7UIX - chains C and D of the 14 polymer chains in the assembly; structure by electron microscopy, 3.24 A resolution.

Chain C (and D):
Molecule: ATP-dependent Clp protease ATP-binding subunit ClpA
Source organism: Escherichia coli
Notes: chain D of this document is another copy of the same molecule, construct and numbering; everything in this record applies to it too
Reference sequence: A0A836NDF2 (A0A836NDF2_ECOLX); numbering as in UniProt (aligned over 1-758)
Chain sequence (758 residues; numbered 1 to 758; the number before each row is that of its first residue):
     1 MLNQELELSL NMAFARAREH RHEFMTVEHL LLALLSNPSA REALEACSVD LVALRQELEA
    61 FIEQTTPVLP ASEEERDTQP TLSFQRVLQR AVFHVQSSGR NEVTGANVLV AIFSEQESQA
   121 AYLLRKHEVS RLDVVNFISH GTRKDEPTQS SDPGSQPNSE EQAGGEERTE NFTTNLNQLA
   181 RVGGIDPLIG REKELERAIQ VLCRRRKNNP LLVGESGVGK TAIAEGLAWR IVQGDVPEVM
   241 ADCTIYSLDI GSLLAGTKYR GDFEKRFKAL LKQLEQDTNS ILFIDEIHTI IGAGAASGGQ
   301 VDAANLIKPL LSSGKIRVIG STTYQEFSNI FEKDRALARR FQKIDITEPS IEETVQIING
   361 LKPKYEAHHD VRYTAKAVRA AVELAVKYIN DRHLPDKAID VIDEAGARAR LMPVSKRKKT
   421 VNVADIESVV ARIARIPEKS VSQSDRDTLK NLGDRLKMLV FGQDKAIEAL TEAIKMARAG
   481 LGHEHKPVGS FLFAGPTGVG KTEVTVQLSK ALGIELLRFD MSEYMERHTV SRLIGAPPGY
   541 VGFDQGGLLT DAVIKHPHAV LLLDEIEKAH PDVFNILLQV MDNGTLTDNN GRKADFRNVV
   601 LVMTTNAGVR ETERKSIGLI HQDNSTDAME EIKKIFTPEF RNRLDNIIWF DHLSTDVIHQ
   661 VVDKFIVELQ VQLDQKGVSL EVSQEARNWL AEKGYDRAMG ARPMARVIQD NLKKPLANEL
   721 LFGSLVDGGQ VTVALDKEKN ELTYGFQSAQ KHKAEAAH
Unresolved in the structure: 1-169, 750-758 (chain D: 1-168, 750-758)
Construct notes: conflict T169 (Met in A0A836NDF2)
Bound ions: Mg2+ site 1: T221 (together with ATP-gamma-S); Mg2+ site 2: T502 (together with ATP-gamma-S)
Residues lining bound ligands:
  - ATP-gamma-S (AGS; phosphothiophosphoric acid-adenylate ester), molecule 1: D186, P187, L188, I189, R191, S216, G217, V218, G219, K220, T221, A222, E286, T323, I357, L361, Y365, P395, I399
  - ATP-gamma-S (AGS), molecule 2: L459, V460, F461, P496, T497, G498, V499, G500, K501, T502, E503, D564, E565, N606, L653, V661, K664, F665, A701, R702
  - ATP-gamma-S (AGS), molecule 3: D582, E639, R643

How chain C and chain D interact:
Pairs across the interface (164; chain C residue first):
  D186(C) with R205(D), salt bridge; R206(D), salt bridge
  S216(C) with R335(D); R339(D)
  G217(C) with R339(D)
  G251(C) with K268(D); L306(D)
  L254(C) with G261(D); E264(D)
  A255(C) with G261(D); K265(D)
  G256(C) with G261(D), hydrogen bond (backbone-backbone)
  T257(C) with R260(D), hydrogen bond (backbone-side chain)
  K258(C) with Y259(D); R260(D), hydrogen bond (backbone-backbone)
  Y259(C) with R260(D), hydrogen bond (backbone-side chain)
  F263(C) with R260(D)
  D285(C) with P309(D)
  H288(C) with Q300(D); N305(D)
  T289(C) with Q300(D); V301(D); N305(D)
  I291(C) with G298(D); G299(D); Q300(D)
  G292(C) with G299(D)
  G294(C) with R260(D), hydrogen bond (backbone-side chain)
  A295(C) with S297(D)
  A296(C) with S297(D)
  Q325(C) with K333(D)
  E326(C) with K308(D), salt bridge
  I330(C) with Q300(D)
  K364(C) with R205(D)
  Y365(C) with R205(D), hydrogen bond; R206(D)
  H368(C) with C203(D)
  H369(C) with C203(D)
  D391(C) with E332(D); R335(D), salt bridge
  R392(C) with A338(D); R339(D), hydrogen bond (side chain-backbone); F341(D); Q342(D)
  D396(C) with K207(D), salt bridge; R339(D), salt bridge
  D400(C) with R204(D), salt bridge; K207(D), salt bridge; Q342(D), hydrogen bond
  D403(C) with R204(D), salt bridge; R205(D), hydrogen bond (side chain-backbone); R206(D), hydrogen bond (side chain-backbone)
  E404(C) with R197(D), salt bridge; V201(D)
  A407(C) with Q200(D)
  R408(C) with Q200(D)
  R410(C) with C203(D); V239(D)
  L411(C) with I199(D), hydrophobic; P237(D), hydrophobic; V239(D), hydrophobic
  R432(C) with K193(D), hydrogen bond (side chain-backbone); R197(D)
  I433(C) with R197(D)
  R435(C) with Y324(D); D345(D), salt bridge
  T497(C) with E639(D); N642(D), hydrogen bond
  G498(C) with N642(D)
  E515(C) with E348(D)
  R518(C) with N583(D)
  D520(C) with Q579(D); N583(D); T585(D)
  S522(C) with N575(D), hydrogen bond (side chain-backbone); I576(D), hydrogen bond (side chain-backbone); Q579(D)
  E523(C) with I534(D); I576(D); Q579(D); L586(D); T587(D), hydrogen bond (side chain-backbone)
  M525(C) with R527(D), hydrogen bond (backbone-side chain); V530(D), hydrophobic; D572(D); I576(D), hydrophobic
  E526(C) with H528(D); S531(D), hydrogen bond
  H528(C) with P537(D); Y540(D)
  T529(C) with P537(D)
  S531(C) with P538(D); Y540(D)
  R532(C) with I534(D); P538(D); T587(D); D588(D); N589(D)
  A536(C) with P538(D); G539(D)
  Y540(C) with G539(D)
  V541(C) with G539(D); Y540(D); D544(D)
  G542(C) with P538(D); G539(D)
  F543(C) with K333(D)
  D544(C) with Q325(D); N329(D), hydrogen bond (backbone-side chain)
  Q545(C) with P538(D); F543(D); N589(D), hydrogen bond (side chain-backbone); N590(D)
  K555(C) with E215(D), salt bridge; Y324(D)
  E565(C) with E639(D); R643(D), salt bridge
  E567(C) with E639(D)
  K568(C) with N575(D); E639(D), salt bridge
  R592(C) with S328(D), hydrogen bond (side chain-backbone); N329(D); E332(D)
  N606(C) with E639(D)
  V609(C) with P638(D)
  R610(C) with K634(D); I635(D); T637(D); P638(D)
  E613(C) with P638(D)
  L669(C) with L481(D), hydrophobic
  Q672(C) with G480(D); L481(D); G482(D), hydrogen bond (side chain-backbone)
  Q675(C) with K439(D), hydrogen bond
  K676(C) with K439(D), hydrogen bond (side chain-backbone); A479(D), hydrogen bond (side chain-backbone)
  M699(C) with N642(D), hydrogen bond (backbone-side chain)
  R702(C) with D582(D), salt bridge; N642(D); R643(D)
  P703(C) with N642(D)
  R706(C) with N642(D), hydrogen bond (side chain-backbone); L644(D), hydrogen bond (side chain-backbone); D645(D)
  Q709(C) with M476(D); H483(D), hydrogen bond; D645(D), hydrogen bond
  K713(C) with M476(D); L481(D); G482(D)
  K714(C) with E468(D), salt bridge; E472(D)
  A717(C) with M476(D), hydrophobic
  N718(C) with E472(D); K475(D)
  L720(C) with R446(D); L481(D), hydrophobic
  L721(C) with V441(D), hydrophobic; R446(D), hydrogen bond (backbone-side chain); L449(D), hydrophobic; K475(D); A479(D), hydrophobic
  F722(C) with K450(D)
Also at the interface, not in a pair above, chain C (96 interface residues in all): D249, I250, S252, R260, G261, E286, A293, L548, N590, D710, L716, V726
Also at the interface, not in a pair above, chain D (101 interface residues in all): E194, D334, A336, R340, T347, R478, K486, G535, L578, G591, K633, F636, R641, N646

In short:
Chain C and chain D form an interface of 96 and 101 residues respectively; the contacts include 30 hydrogen
bonds and 16 salt bridges. Polar contacts include D186(C)-R205(D), D186(C)-R206(D) and E326(C)-K308(D). Chain
C binds 3 copies of ATP-gamma-S.
Chain C and chain D are both ATP-dependent Clp protease ATP-binding subunit ClpA (Escherichia coli); the
structure, ClpAP complex bound to ClpS N-terminal extension, class I, was determined by electron microscopy
together with 7UIV, 7UIW, 7UIZ, 7UJ0 and 7UIY from the same study.
